Entry 4X0A (X-ray diffraction, 3.50 A resolution); this record covers chains A and B.

Chain A:
Name: Poly A polymerase
From: Aquifex aeolicus
UniProtKB: O66728 (O66728_AQUAE); residues 2-383 here correspond to UniProt positions 443-824 (UniProt number = residue number + 441)
Amino-acid sequence (396 residues; each row starts with the number of its first residue):
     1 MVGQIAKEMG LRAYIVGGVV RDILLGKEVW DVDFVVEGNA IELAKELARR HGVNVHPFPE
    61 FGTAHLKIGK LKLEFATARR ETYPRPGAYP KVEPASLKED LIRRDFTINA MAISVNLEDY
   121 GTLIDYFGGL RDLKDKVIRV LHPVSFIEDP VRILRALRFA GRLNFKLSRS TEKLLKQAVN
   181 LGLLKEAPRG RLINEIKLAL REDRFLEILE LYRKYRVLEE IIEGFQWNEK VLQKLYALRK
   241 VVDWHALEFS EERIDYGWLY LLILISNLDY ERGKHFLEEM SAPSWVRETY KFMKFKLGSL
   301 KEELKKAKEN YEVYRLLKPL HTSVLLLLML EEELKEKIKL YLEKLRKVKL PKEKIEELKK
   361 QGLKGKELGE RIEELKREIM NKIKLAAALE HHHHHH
Unresolved in the structure: 83-92, 361-364, 382-396
Construct notes: expression tag (1, 384-396)
Curated features (UniProtKB/Swiss-Prot):
  - binding site (ATP): Gly18 to Arg21, Arg104, Asp105, Asn109, Asp149 to Arg158, Arg162, Arg191
  - binding site (Mg(2+)): Asp31, Asp33

Chain B:
Molecule: 73-nt RNA strand
Sequence (73 nucleotides; row label = number of the first residue in the row):
     1 GGCAGGUAGC UCAGUUGGUA GAGCACUGGA CUGAAAAUCC AGGUGUCGGC GGUUCGAUUC
    61 CGCCCCUGCC ACC

How chain A and chain B interact:
Contacting residue pairs - 16 pairs, chain A then chain B:
  His65(A) - C73(B)  base contact
  Lys72(A) - G1(B)  salt bridge to the phosphate
  Glu74(A) - C73(B)  hydrogen bond to the base
  Arg191(A) - C72(B)  salt bridge to the phosphate
  Arg191(A) - C73(B)  salt bridge to the phosphate
  Asn194(A) - A71(B)  hydrogen bond to the sugar
  Lys197(A) - G2(B)  hydrogen bond to the sugar
  Arg201(A) - G1(B)  hydrogen bond to the sugar
  Arg201(A) - G2(B)  hydrogen bond to the sugar
  Ser281(A) - G2(B)  sugar contact
  Ser281(A) - C3(B)  sugar contact
  Pro283(A) - C3(B)  phosphate contact
  Lys318(A) - G17(B)  hydrogen bond to the base
  His321(A) - C60(B)  sugar contact
  His321(A) - C61(B)  sugar contact
  Lys366(A) - G18(B)  hydrogen bond to the base
Interface residues without a listed pair, chain A (17 interface residues in all): Asp33, Ser284, Arg287, Lys349, Gly369
Interface residues without a listed pair, chain B (13 interface residues in all): A4, U54, C55

In short:
17 residues of chain A and 13 residues of chain B are in contact; the contacts include 7 hydrogen bonds and 3
salt bridges. Polar pairs include Glu74(A)-C73(B), Lys318(A)-G17(B) and Lys366(A)-G18(B). From UniProt: 19
ATP-binding residues and Mg2+-binding residues Asp31(A) and Asp33(A) on chain A.
Here chain A is Poly A polymerase (Aquifex aeolicus) and chain B is a 73-nt RNA strand. Entry 4X0A (Structure
of tRNA-processing enzyme complex 6) was determined by X-ray diffraction, deposited together with 4WC2, 4WC3,
4WC4, 4WC5, 4WC6, 4WC7 and 4X0B.
